3G4C - chains C and D of the 4 polymer chains in the assembly; structure by X-ray diffraction, 2.05 A resolution.

Chain C (and D):
Name: Thymidylate synthase thyX
From: Thermotoga maritima
Notes: EC 2.1.1.148; chain D of this document is another copy of the same molecule, construct and numbering; everything in this record applies to it too
UniProtKB: Q9WYT0 (THYX_THEMA); residue numbers follow UniProt; this construct covers 1-220
Sequence (232 residues; each row starts with the number of its first residue; numbers below 1 keep their minus sign (Met-11 is residue -11)):
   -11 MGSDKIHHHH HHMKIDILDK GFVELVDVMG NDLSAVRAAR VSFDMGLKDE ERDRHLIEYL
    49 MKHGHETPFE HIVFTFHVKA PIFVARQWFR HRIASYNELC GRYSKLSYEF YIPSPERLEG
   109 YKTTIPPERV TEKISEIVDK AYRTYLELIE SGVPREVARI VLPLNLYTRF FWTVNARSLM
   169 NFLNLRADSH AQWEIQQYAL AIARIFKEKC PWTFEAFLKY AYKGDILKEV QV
Disordered / not traced: -11 to 0, 32-36 (chain D: -11 to 0, 32-38, 219-220)
Construct notes: expression tag (-11 to 0); engineered mutation Cys88 (Ser in Q9WYT0)
Ligand contacts:
  - FAD (flavin-adenine dinucleotide), molecule 1: His53, Glu54, Thr55, Glu58, Ile81, Asn163, Arg165, Ser166
  - FAD, molecule 2: Arg78, His79, Arg80, Ile81, Ser166, Asn169, Leu173, Arg174, His178, Ala179
  - FAD, molecule 3: Ala82, Ser83, Asn85, Glu86, Cys88, Arg90
  - 2'-deoxyuridine 5'-monophosphate (UMP), molecule 1: Arg74, Gln75, Arg78, Arg174, Gln180
  - 2'-deoxyuridine 5'-monophosphate (UMP), molecule 2: Phe77, Glu86, Leu87, Cys88, Gly89, Arg90, Arg147
Curated features (UniProtKB/Swiss-Prot):
  - active site: Arg174 (Involved in ionization of N3 of dUMP, leading to its activation)
  - binding site (FAD): Thr55, Arg78 to Ile81, Glu86, Asn163 to Arg165, Asn169
  - binding site (dUMP): Gln75 to Arg78, Glu86, Leu87, Gly89, Arg90, Arg147, Arg174
  - mutagenesis: His53 (H53A: Shows 1.39% of wild-type activity), Arg90 (R90A: Binds dUMP 670-fold weaker than wild-type), Glu144 (E144A: Shows 0.113% of wild-type activity; E144R: Shows 0.016% of wild-type activity), Arg174 (R174A: Still catalytically active although only shows 0.0008% of wild-type activity. Binds dUMP 7300-fold weaker than wild-type; R174K: Loss of catalytic activity)
From the paper describing this entry:
  - mutagenesis - S88C: decreased catalytic activity

Chain C / chain D interface:
Residue-residue contacts (51):
  Glu12(C) - Phe31(D)
  Val14(C) - Arg25(D)
  Asp15(C) - Met17(D)
  Asp15(C) - Gly18(D)
  Met17(C) - Asp15(D)
  Met17(C) - Val16(D)
  Met17(C) - Met17(D)  hydrophobic
  Met17(C) - Val61(D)
  Met17(C) - Thr63(D)
  Met17(C) - Thr161(D)
  Gly18(C) - Asp15(D)
  Arg25(C) - Phe159(D)
  Ala26(C) - Asn85(D)
  Ala26(C) - Phe159(D)  hydrophobic
  Val29(C) - Asn85(D)
  Val29(C) - Glu86(D)
  Val29(C) - Leu87(D)  hydrophobic
  Val29(C) - Arg157(D)  hydrogen bond (backbone-side chain)
  Val29(C) - Phe158(D)  hydrophobic
  Val29(C) - Phe159(D)
  Ser30(C) - Phe159(D)
  Phe31(C) - Glu12(D)
  Phe31(C) - Leu13(D)
  Phe31(C) - Val14(D)  hydrophobic
  Phe31(C) - Phe159(D)
  Thr55(C) - Asn85(D)  hydrogen bond
  Pro56(C) - Asn85(D)
  Glu58(C) - Ser83(D)  hydrogen bond
  His59(C) - Ser83(D)
  His59(C) - Asn85(D)  hydrogen bond
  His59(C) - Phe159(D)
  His59(C) - Thr161(D)  hydrogen bond
  Val61(C) - Met17(D)
  Thr63(C) - Met17(D)
  His65(C) - Val29(D)
  Ser83(C) - Glu58(D)  hydrogen bond
  Asn85(C) - Ala26(D)
  Asn85(C) - Val29(D)
  Asn85(C) - Thr55(D)  hydrogen bond
  Asn85(C) - Pro56(D)
  Asn85(C) - His59(D)  hydrogen bond
  Glu86(C) - Val29(D)
  Leu87(C) - Val29(D)
  Arg157(C) - Val29(D)  hydrogen bond (side chain-backbone)
  Phe158(C) - Val29(D)  hydrophobic
  Phe159(C) - Ala26(D)  hydrophobic
  Phe159(C) - Val29(D)  hydrophobic
  Phe159(C) - Ser30(D)
  Phe159(C) - His59(D)
  Thr161(C) - Glu58(D)
  Thr161(C) - His59(D)  hydrogen bond
Also at the interface, not in a pair above, chain C (28 interface residues in all): Val16, Arg28, Tyr84
Also at the interface, not in a pair above, chain D (32 interface residues in all): Ala27, Phe62, His65, Tyr84, Trp160, Asn163

Summary:
28 residues of chain C and 32 residues of chain D are in contact, with 10 hydrogen bonds. Polar pairs include
Val29(C)-Arg157(D), Thr55(C)-Asn85(D) and Glu58(C)-Ser83(D). Chain C binds 3 copies of flavin-adenine
dinucleotide and 2'-deoxyuridine 5'-monophosphate. The paper reports that S88C of chain C reduces catalytic
activity.
Both chains are Thymidylate synthase thyX (Thermotoga maritima). Entry 3G4C (Flavine dependant thymidylate
syntahse S88C mutant) was determined by X-ray diffraction together with 3G4A from the same study.
